PDB entry 5QYL | X-ray diffraction, 1.56 A resolution | chains A and B

Chain A:
Protein: Pre-mRNA-splicing factor 8
Organism: Saccharomyces cerevisiae (strain ATCC 204508 / S288c)
Notes: fragment: yPrp8 RNaseH
Reference sequence: P33334 (PRP8_YEAST); residues 1836-2090 here = UniProt positions 1836-2090
Amino-acid sequence (258 residues; row label = number of the first residue in the row):
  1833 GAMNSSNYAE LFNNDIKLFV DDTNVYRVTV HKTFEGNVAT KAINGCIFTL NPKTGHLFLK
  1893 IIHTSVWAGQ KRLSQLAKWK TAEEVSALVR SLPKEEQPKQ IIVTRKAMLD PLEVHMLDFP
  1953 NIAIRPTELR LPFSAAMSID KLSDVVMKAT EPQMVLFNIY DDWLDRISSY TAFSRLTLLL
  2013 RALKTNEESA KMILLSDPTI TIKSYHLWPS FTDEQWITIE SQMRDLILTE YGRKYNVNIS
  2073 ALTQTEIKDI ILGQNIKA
Not modelled in the structure: 2070-2090
Differences from the reference sequence: expression tag (1833-1835)
Swiss-Prot annotation at these positions:
  - mutagenesis: Asp1853 (D1853A: Alters protein folding. Severely impaired growth. Strongly reduced growth at 35 degrees Celsius; when associated with A-1854; D1853N: Reduced growth at 30 degrees Celsius ...), Asp1854 (D1854A: Reduced growth at 30 degrees Celsius. Strongly reduced growth at 16 degrees Celsius. Strongly reduced growth at 35 degrees Celsius; when associated with A-1853 ...), Thr1855 (T1855A: Reduced growth at 30 degrees Celsius. Strongly reduced growth at 16 degrees Celsius), Thr1936 (T1936A: Reduced growth at 30 degrees Celsius. Strongly reduced growth at 16 degrees Celsius), Arg1937 (R1937K: Severely impaired growth. Reduced growth at 30 degrees Celsius. Strongly reduced growth at 16 degrees Celsius)

Chain B:
Protein: A1 cistron-splicing factor AAR2
Organism: Saccharomyces cerevisiae (strain ATCC 204508 / S288c)
Notes: fragment: GAMA - Aar2(1-152) - SSSSS - Aar2(171-317); engineered mutation(s): L153_D170delinsSSSSS
Reference sequence: P32357 (AAR2_YEAST); numbering as in UniProt; present here: 1-152, 171-317
Amino-acid sequence (308 residues; each row starts with the number of its first residue; note: 13 numbers in that range are skipped by the numbering (no residue carries them; nothing is unmodelled there); numbers below 1 keep their minus sign (Gly-3 is residue -3)):
    -3 GAMAMNTVPF TSAPIEVTIG IDQYSFNVKE NQPFHGIKDI PIGHVHVIHF QHADNSSMRY
    57 GYWFDCRMGN FYIQYDPKDG LYKMMEERDG AKFENIVHNF KERQMMVSYP KIDEDDTWYN
   117 LTEFVQMDKI RKIVRKDENQ FSYVDSSMTT VQENEL
   166 SSSSSDPAHS LNYTVINFKS REAIRPGHEM EDFLDKSYYL NTVMLQGIFK NSSNYFGELQ
   226 FAFLNAMFFG NYGSSLQWHA MIELICSSAT VPKHMLDKLD EILYYQIKTL PEQYSDILLN
   286 ERVWNICLYS SFQKNSLHNT EKIMENKYPE LL
Not modelled in the structure: -3 to 0, 166-169
Differences from the reference sequence: expression tag (-3 to 0); linker (166-170)
Swiss-Prot annotation at these positions:
  - region: Leu261 to Ile282 (Leucine-zipper)
  - modified residue: Ser253 (Phosphoserine), Thr274 (Phosphothreonine)
  - mutagenesis: Ser253 (S253A: No effect on interaction with PRP8; S253D/E: Disrupts interaction with PRP8)

How chain A and chain B interact:
Contacting residue pairs - 17 pairs, chain A then chain B:
  Gln1907(A) - Met195(B)
  Gln1907(A) - Leu199(B)
  Leu1908(A) - Met195(B)  hydrophobic
  Trp1911(A) - Glu194(B)
  Trp1911(A) - Met195(B)
  Trp1911(A) - Phe198(B)  hydrophobic
  Asp1942(A) - Lys184(B)  salt bridge
  Asp1942(A) - Phe198(B)
  Glu1945(A) - Lys184(B)  salt bridge
  Val1946(A) - Ile189(B)  hydrophobic
  Val1946(A) - Glu194(B)
  Val1946(A) - Phe198(B)  hydrophobic
  His1947(A) - Glu194(B)  salt bridge
  Leu1949(A) - Lys184(B)
  Leu1949(A) - Ser185(B)
  Leu1949(A) - Arg186(B)
  Asp1950(A) - Arg186(B)  salt bridge

Overview:
The interface between chain A and chain B involves 9 residues on one side and 8 on the other, with 4 salt
bridges. Among the polar pairs are Asp1942(A)-Lys184(B), Glu1945(A)-Lys184(B) and His1947(A)-Glu194(B).
Chain A is Pre-mRNA-splicing factor 8 and chain B is A1 cistron-splicing factor AAR2, both from Saccharomyces
cerevisiae (strain ATCC 204508 / S288c); the structure, PanDDA analysis group deposition -- Auto-refined data
of Aar2/RNaseH for ground state model 01, was determined by X-ray diffraction, deposited together with 5QY1,
5QY2, 5QY3, 5QY4, 5QY5, 5QY6 and 128 further entries.
